PDB entry 6R7A | X-ray diffraction, 2.13 A resolution | chains A and C

# Chain A
Molecule: Nuclear receptor ROR-gamma
From: Homo sapiens
UniProt: P51449 (RORG_HUMAN), isoform P51449-2; residues 265-507 here correspond to UniProt positions 244-486 (UniProt number = residue number - 21)
Amino-acid sequence (283 residues; numbered 243 to 525; the number before each row is that of its first residue):
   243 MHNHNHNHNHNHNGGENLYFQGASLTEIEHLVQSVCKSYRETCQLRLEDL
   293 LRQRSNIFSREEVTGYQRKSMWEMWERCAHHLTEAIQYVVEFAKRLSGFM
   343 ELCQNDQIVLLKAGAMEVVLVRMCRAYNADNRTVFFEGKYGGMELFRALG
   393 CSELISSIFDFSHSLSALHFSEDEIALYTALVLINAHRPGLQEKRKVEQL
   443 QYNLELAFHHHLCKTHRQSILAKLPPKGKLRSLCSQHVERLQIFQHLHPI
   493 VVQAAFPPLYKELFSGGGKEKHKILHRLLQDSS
Unresolved in the structure: 243-257, 509-525
Differences from the reference sequence: initiating methionine (243); expression tag (244-264, 508-525)
Bound ions: Na+: C366, Y369, S408
Residues lining bound ligands: JUE (N-[(1R)-1-(4-methoxyphenyl)-2-oxidanylidene-2-[(4-propan-2-ylphenyl)amino]ethyl]-2-oxidanylidene-3H-pyridine-5-carboxamide): C285, Q286, L287, C320, H322, H323, E326, A327, R364, M365, A368, V376, F377, F378, E379, F388, L391, I397, I400, F401
From the paper describing this entry:
  - binding site for JUE: F377, E379

# Chain C
Molecule: Lys-his-lys-ile-leu-his-arg-leu-leu-gln-asp-ser
From: Homo sapiens
Amino-acid sequence (15 residues; row label = number of the first residue in the row):
   684 KEKHKILHRLLQDSS
Unresolved in the structure: 684-685, 698

# How chain A and chain C interact
Pairs across the interface - 22 pairs, chain A then chain C:
  K336(A) with L693(C), hydrogen bond (side chain-backbone); L694(C), hydrogen bond (side chain-backbone); D696(C), hydrogen bond (side chain-backbone)
  F341(A) with L694(C), hydrophobic
  M342(A) with L694(C)
  Q346(A) with H691(C); L694(C); Q695(C), hydrogen bond
  Q349(A) with L694(C)
  I350(A) with H687(C); L690(C), hydrophobic; H691(C); L694(C), hydrophobic
  L353(A) with L694(C), hydrophobic
  K354(A) with H687(C), hydrogen bond
  P500(A) with I689(C), hydrophobic
  L501(A) with I689(C), hydrophobic; L693(C), hydrophobic
  E504(A) with H687(C); K688(C), hydrogen bond (side chain-backbone); I689(C), hydrogen bond (side chain-backbone); L690(C), hydrogen bond (side chain-backbone)
Interface residues without a listed pair, chain A (13 interface residues in all): V332, L505
Interface residues without a listed pair, chain C (10 interface residues in all): S697

# Summary
13 residues of chain A face 10 of chain C across their interface, with 8 hydrogen bonds. Among the polar pairs
are K336(A)-L693(C), K336(A)-L694(C) and K336(A)-D696(C). Bound to chain A: compound JUE. C366(A), Y369(A) and
S408(A) form the Na+ site. The paper reports a binding site for JUE at F377(A) and E379(A).
Chain A is Nuclear receptor ROR-gamma and chain C is Lys-his-lys-ile-leu-his-arg-leu-leu-gln-asp-ser, both
from Homo sapiens; the structure, Ligand complex of RORg LBD, was determined by X-ray diffraction together
with 6R7J and 6R7K from the same study.
